Entry 9EZ1 (X-ray diffraction, 1.95 A resolution); this record covers chains A and B.

# Chain A
Protein: Vitamin D3 receptor A
Source organism: Danio rerio
UniProtKB: Q9PTN2 (VDRA_DANRE); numbering as in UniProt (aligned over 156-453)
Sequence (302 residues; numbered 152 to 453; the number before each row is that of its first residue):
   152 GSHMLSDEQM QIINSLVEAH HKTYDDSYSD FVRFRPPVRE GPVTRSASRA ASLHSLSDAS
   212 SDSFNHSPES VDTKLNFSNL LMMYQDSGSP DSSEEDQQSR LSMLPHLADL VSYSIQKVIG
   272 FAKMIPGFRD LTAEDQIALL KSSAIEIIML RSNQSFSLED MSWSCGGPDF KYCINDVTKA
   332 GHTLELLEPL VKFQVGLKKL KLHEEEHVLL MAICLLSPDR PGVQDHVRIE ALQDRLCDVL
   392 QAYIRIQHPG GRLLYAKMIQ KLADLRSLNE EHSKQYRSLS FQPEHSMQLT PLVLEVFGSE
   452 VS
Disordered / not traced: 152-153, 191-251
Construct notes: expression tag (152-155)
Swiss-Prot annotation at these positions:
  - region: Lys274 to Lys292 (Interaction with coactivator LXXLL motif)
  - motif: Pro442 to Ser450 (9aaTAD)
  - binding site (calcitriol): Tyr175, Ser265, Arg302, Ser306, His333, His423
Ligand contacts: 1,4a,25-trihydroxyvitamin D3 (A1H9P): Tyr175, Tyr179, Phe182, Leu255, Leu258, Leu261, Val262, Ser265, Ile296, Ile299, Met300, Arg302, Ser303, Ser306, Trp314, Cys316, Tyr323, Val328, Ala331, His333, Leu337, Leu341, His423, Tyr427, Leu430, Leu440, Val444, Phe448
From the paper describing this entry:
  - binding site for 1,4a,25-trihydroxyvitamin D3: Phe182, Leu261, Cys316
  - conformationally variable residues (side-chain flip): Tyr179, Phe182, Cys316

# Chain B
Protein: Nuclear receptor coactivator 2
UniProtKB: Q15596 (NCOA2_HUMAN); residue numbers follow UniProt; this construct covers 686-698
Sequence (13 residues; row label = number of the first residue in the row):
   686 KHKILHRLLQ DSS
Disordered / not traced: 696-698

# Interface between chain A and chain B
Pairs across the interface (26; chain A residue first):
  Ile270(A) with Leu690(B), hydrophobic; Leu693(B), hydrophobic; Leu694(B), hydrophobic
  Lys274(A) with Leu693(B), hydrogen bond (side chain-backbone); Leu694(B); Gln695(B)
  Phe279(A) with Leu694(B), hydrophobic
  Arg280(A) with Leu694(B); Gln695(B)
  Gln287(A) with Leu694(B)
  Ile288(A) with His687(B); His691(B); Leu694(B), hydrophobic
  Leu291(A) with Leu694(B), hydrophobic
  Lys292(A) with His687(B)
  Pro442(A) with Ile689(B), hydrophobic
  Leu443(A) with Ile689(B), hydrophobic; Leu693(B), hydrophobic
  Glu446(A) with His687(B); Lys688(B), hydrogen bond (side chain-backbone); Ile689(B), hydrogen bond (side chain-backbone); Leu690(B), hydrogen bond (side chain-backbone)
  Glu451(A) with Lys686(B); His687(B), hydrogen bond (backbone-side chain)
  Val452(A) with Lys686(B), hydrogen bond (backbone-side chain)
  Ser453(A) with His687(B), hydrogen bond
Also at the interface, not in a pair above, chain A (17 interface residues in all): Gln267, Ala284, Val447

# Overview
17 residues of chain A face 9 of chain B across their interface; the contacts include 7 hydrogen bonds. Polar
pairs include Lys274(A)-Leu693(B), Glu446(A)-Lys688(B) and Glu446(A)-Ile689(B). Ligands of chain A:
1,4a,25-trihydroxyvitamin D3. The paper reports a binding site for 1,4a,25-trihydroxyvitamin D3 at Phe182(A),
Leu261(A) and Cys316(A); conformational variability at Tyr179(A), Phe182(A) and Cys316(A).
Here chain A is Vitamin D3 receptor A (Danio rerio) and chain B is Nuclear receptor coactivator 2. Entry 9EZ1
(Vitamin D receptor in complex with 1,4a,25-trihydroxyvitamin D3) was determined by X-ray diffraction,
deposited together with 9EZ2.
